PDB entry 6VLM | X-ray diffraction, 2.32 A resolution | chains A and B

[Chain A (and B)]
Protein: Integrase
From: Human immunodeficiency virus 1
Notes: chain B of this document is another copy of the same molecule, construct and numbering; everything in this record applies to it too
UniProtKB: A0A0U2U525 (A0A0U2U525_9HIV1); residues 49-212 here = UniProt positions 49-212
Amino-acid sequence (177 residues; numbered 36 to 212; the number before each row is that of its first residue):
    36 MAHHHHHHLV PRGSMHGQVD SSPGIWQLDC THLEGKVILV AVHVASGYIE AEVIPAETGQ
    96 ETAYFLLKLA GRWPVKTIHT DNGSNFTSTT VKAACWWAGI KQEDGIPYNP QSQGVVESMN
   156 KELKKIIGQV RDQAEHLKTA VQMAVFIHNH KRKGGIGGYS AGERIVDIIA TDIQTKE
Not modelled in the structure: 36-56, 189-192, 211-212 (chain B: 36-56, 188-192, 211-212)
Sequence notes: initiating methionine (36); expression tag (37-48); conflict S49 (Ala in A0A0U2U525), S56 (Cys in A0A0U2U525), D139 (Phe in A0A0U2U525), H185 (Phe in A0A0U2U525)
Ligand contacts:
  - R2D ([3-(4-chlorophenyl)[1,3]thiazolo[3,2-a]benzimidazol-2-yl]acetic acid), molecule 1: Q95, L102, T124, T125, A128, A129, W132
  - R2D, molecule 2: Q168, A169, E170, H171, T174, M178

[How chain A and chain B interact]
Contacting residue pairs (57; chain A residue first):
  Y83(A) with R107(B)
  E85(A) with R107(B), salt bridge
  A86(A) with R107(B), hydrogen bond (backbone-side chain)
  E87(A) with Y99(B); K103(B), salt bridge
  Q95(A) with H171(B), hydrogen bond
  E96(A) with K173(B), salt bridge
  Y99(A) with E87(B); K173(B); Q177(B)
  L102(A) with T174(B)
  K103(A) with E87(B), salt bridge; Q177(B)
  A105(A) with F181(B); H185(B), hydrogen bond (backbone-side chain)
  G106(A) with F181(B); N184(B), hydrogen bond (backbone-side chain)
  R107(A) with Y83(B); E85(B), salt bridge; A86(B), hydrogen bond (side chain-backbone); R107(B); Q177(B), hydrogen bond; V180(B)
  W108(A) with W108(B), hydrophobic
  W132(A) with Q168(B); M178(B); F181(B), hydrophobic
  A133(A) with F181(B)
  Q168(A) with W132(B)
  H171(A) with Q95(B), hydrogen bond
  K173(A) with Q95(B); E96(B), salt bridge; Y99(B)
  T174(A) with L102(B)
  Q177(A) with Y99(B), hydrogen bond; L102(B); K103(B); R107(B), hydrogen bond
  M178(A) with W132(B)
  V180(A) with R107(B)
  F181(A) with A105(B); G106(B); W132(B), hydrophobic; A133(B)
  N184(A) with G106(B), hydrogen bond (side chain-backbone)
  H185(A) with A105(B), hydrogen bond (side chain-backbone); G106(B)
  Y194(A) with I208(B), hydrophobic
  E198(A) with I208(B)
  V201(A) with W108(B), hydrophobic; V201(B); I204(B), hydrophobic; A205(B); I208(B), hydrophobic
  A205(A) with V201(B); A205(B), hydrophobic
  I208(A) with V201(B), hydrophobic
Other interface residues (no listed pair), chain A (32 interface residues in all): I182, I204
Other interface residues (no listed pair), chain B (34 interface residues in all): I84, V88, I182, Y194, E198

[In short]
The interface between chain A and chain B involves 32 residues on one side and 34 on the other, with 11
hydrogen bonds and 6 salt bridges. Polar pairs include E85(A)-R107(B), E87(A)-K103(B) and E96(A)-K173(B).
Chain A binds compound R2D.
Both chains are Integrase (Human immunodeficiency virus 1). Entry 6VLM (Core Catalytic Domain of HIV Integrase
in complex with virtual screening hit) was determined by X-ray diffraction, deposited together with 6VLU and
6VLV.
